4AKJ - chains A and B; structure by X-ray diffraction, 2.01 A resolution.

[Chain A]
Molecule: Insulin A chain
Source organism: Homo sapiens
UniProtKB: P01308 (INS_HUMAN); residues 1-21 here correspond to UniProt positions 90-110 (UniProt number = residue number + 89)
Amino-acid sequence (21 residues; each row starts with the number of its first residue):
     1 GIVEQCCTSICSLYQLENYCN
Disulfide bonds: Cys6-Cys11
Small-molecule neighbours:
  - N-(16-Carboxyhexadecanoyl)-L-glutamic acid (16E): Glu4, Gln5, Gln15, Asn18
  - phenol (IPH): Cys6, Ser9, Ile10, Cys11, Leu16
What the authors report for this chain:
  - binding site for N-(16-Carboxyhexadecanoyl)-L-glutamic acid: Leu13

[Chain B]
Molecule: Insulin B chain
Source organism: Homo sapiens
UniProtKB: P01308 (INS_HUMAN); residues 1-29 here correspond to UniProt positions 25-53 (UniProt number = residue number + 24)
Amino-acid sequence (29 residues; each row starts with the number of its first residue):
     1 FVNQHLCGSHLVEALYLVCGERGFFYTPK
Glycans and other covalent adducts: N-(16-Carboxyhexadecanoyl)-L-glutamic acid (16E) linked to Lys29
Bound ions: Zn2+: His10 (together with chloride ion)
Small-molecule neighbours: phenol (IPH): His5, Leu6, Cys7, His10, Leu11, Ala14

[How chain A and chain B interact]
Inter-chain disulfides: Cys7(A)-Cys7(B), Cys20(A)-Cys19(B)
Pairs across the interface (27; chain A residue first):
  Ile2(A) - Leu11(B)  hydrophobic
  Ile2(A) - Leu15(B)  hydrophobic
  Ile2(A) - Tyr26(B)  hydrophobic
  Val3(A) - Gln4(B)
  Val3(A) - Tyr26(B)
  Glu4(A) - Lys29(B)
  Cys6(A) - Leu11(B)  hydrophobic
  Cys7(A) - Cys7(B)  disulfide
  Cys7(A) - Leu11(B)  hydrophobic
  Leu13(A) - Val18(B)  hydrophobic
  Leu16(A) - Leu11(B)  hydrophobic
  Leu16(A) - Ala14(B)  hydrophobic
  Leu16(A) - Leu15(B)
  Glu17(A) - Val18(B)
  Glu17(A) - Arg22(B)  salt bridge
  Asn18(A) - Phe25(B)
  Tyr19(A) - Leu15(B)  hydrophobic
  Tyr19(A) - Phe24(B)
  Tyr19(A) - Phe25(B)
  Cys20(A) - Cys19(B)  disulfide
  Cys20(A) - Arg22(B)
  Cys20(A) - Gly23(B)
  Cys20(A) - Phe25(B)
  Asn21(A) - Arg22(B)  hydrogen bond (side chain-backbone)
  Asn21(A) - Gly23(B)  hydrogen bond (backbone-backbone)
  Asn21(A) - Phe24(B)
  Asn21(A) - Phe25(B)
Also at the interface, not in a pair above, chain B (14 interface residues in all): Gly8

[In short]
Chain A and chain B form an interface of 12 and 14 residues respectively, with 2 disulfide bonds, 2 hydrogen
bonds and 1 salt bridge. Polar pairs include Glu17(A)-Arg22(B), Asn21(A)-Arg22(B) and Asn21(A)-Gly23(B).
Phenol is bound between chain A and chain B. Chain A binds N-(16-Carboxyhexadecanoyl)-L-glutamic acid. From
the paper: a binding site for N-(16-Carboxyhexadecanoyl)-L-glutamic acid at Leu13(A).
Chain A is Insulin A chain and chain B is Insulin B chain, both from Homo sapiens; the structure, Ligand
controlled assembly of hexamers, dihexamers, and linear multihexamer structures by an engineered acylated
insulin, was determined by X-ray diffraction together with 4AJX, 4AJZ and 4AK0 from the same study.
